PDB entry 5MPX | X-ray diffraction, 1.94 A resolution | chains A and C of the 4 polymer chains in the assembly

[Chain A (and C)]
Molecule: Multiple organellar RNA editing factor 1, mitochondrial
Source organism: Arabidopsis thaliana
Notes: chain C of this document is another copy of the same molecule, construct and numbering; everything in this record applies to it too
UniProtKB: O49429 (MORF1_ARATH); residue numbers follow UniProt; this construct covers 79-190
Amino-acid sequence (115 residues; each row starts with the number of its first residue):
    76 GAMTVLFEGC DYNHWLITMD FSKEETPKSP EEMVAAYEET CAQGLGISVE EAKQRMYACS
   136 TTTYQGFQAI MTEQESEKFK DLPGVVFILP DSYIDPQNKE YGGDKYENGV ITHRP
Construct notes: expression tag (76-78)
Reported in the primary citation:
  - self-association interface (contacts with another copy of this molecule); pairs are residue here / residue on that copy: L164-L164, N183-E106 (hydrogen bond), V161, F162, I186, T187
  - mutagenesis - P165S: decreased binding to MORF3 (citing earlier work)
  - mutagenesis - P165S: unchanged binding to MORF1 homomer (citing earlier work)
  - mutagenesis - F162A, F162E, L164A, L164E: decreased binding to wild type MORF1
  - mutagenesis - C85S: unchanged binding to wild type MORF1

[Interface between chain A and chain C]
Inter-chain disulfides: C85(A)-C85(C)
Pairs across the interface (27; chain A residue first):
  M78(A) - T138(C)
  T79(A) - I169(C)
  V80(A) - S167(C)
  V80(A) - I169(C)  hydrophobic
  L81(A) - S167(C)
  F82(A) - Y87(C)
  F82(A) - S167(C)
  E83(A) - Y87(C)
  E83(A) - S167(C)  hydrogen bond (backbone-side chain)
  E83(A) - Y168(C)
  G84(A) - Y87(C)
  C85(A) - C85(C)  disulfide
  C85(A) - D86(C)
  C85(A) - Y87(C)  hydrogen bond (backbone-side chain)
  D86(A) - C85(C)
  Y87(A) - F82(C)
  Y87(A) - E83(C)
  Y87(A) - G84(C)
  Y87(A) - C85(C)  hydrogen bond (side chain-backbone)
  S167(A) - V80(C)
  S167(A) - L81(C)  hydrogen bond (side chain-backbone)
  S167(A) - F82(C)
  S167(A) - E83(C)  hydrogen bond (side chain-backbone)
  I169(A) - A77(C)
  I169(A) - T79(C)
  I169(A) - V80(C)  hydrophobic
  P190(A) - M78(C)
Other interface residues (no listed pair), chain A (18 interface residues in all): T138, L164, P165, D166, Y168
Other interface residues (no listed pair), chain C (16 interface residues in all): P165

[Summary]
Chain A and chain C form an interface of 18 and 16 residues respectively, with 1 disulfide bond and 5 hydrogen
bonds. Among the polar pairs are E83(A)-S167(C), C85(A)-Y87(C) and S167(A)-L81(C). The paper reports that
F162A, F162E and L164A of chain A, among others, reduce binding to wild type MORF1; a self-association
interface involving V161(A), F162(A) and L164(A) among others; 6 substitutions were tested in all.
Both chains are Multiple organellar RNA editing factor 1, mitochondrial (Arabidopsis thaliana). Entry 5MPX
(Crystal structure of Arabidopsis thaliana RNA editing factor MORF1, space group P2(1)) was determined by
X-ray diffraction, deposited together with 5MPW.
